Entry 6H3A (X-ray diffraction, 5.50 A resolution (low resolution: residue-level contacts below are approximate; hydrogen-bond / salt-bridge calls are withheld)); this record covers chains A and F of the 4 polymer chains in the assembly.

# Chain A (and F)
Protein: Transcription intermediary factor 1-beta
Source organism: Homo sapiens
Notes: EC 2.3.2.27; chain F of this document is another copy of the same molecule, construct and numbering; everything in this record applies to it too
UniProtKB: Q13263 (TIF1B_HUMAN); residues 53-434 here = UniProt positions 53-434
Chain sequence (382 residues; numbered 53 to 434; the number before each row is that of its first residue):
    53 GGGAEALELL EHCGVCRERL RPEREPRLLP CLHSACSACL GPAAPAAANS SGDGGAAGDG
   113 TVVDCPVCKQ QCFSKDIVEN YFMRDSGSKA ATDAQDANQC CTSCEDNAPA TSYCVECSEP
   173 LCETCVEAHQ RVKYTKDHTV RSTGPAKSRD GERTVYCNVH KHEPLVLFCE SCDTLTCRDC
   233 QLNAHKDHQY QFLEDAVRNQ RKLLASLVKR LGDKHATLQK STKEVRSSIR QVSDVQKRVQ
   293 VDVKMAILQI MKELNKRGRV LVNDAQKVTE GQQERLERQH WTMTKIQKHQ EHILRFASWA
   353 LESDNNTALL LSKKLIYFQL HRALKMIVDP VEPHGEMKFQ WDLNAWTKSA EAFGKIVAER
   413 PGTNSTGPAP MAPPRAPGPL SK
Unresolved in the structure: 53-58, 95-112, 138-203, 409-434 (chain F: 53-58, 95-112, 138-202, 410-434)
Swiss-Prot annotation at these positions:
  - zinc finger: Cys65 to Lys121 (RING-type), Asp148 to Thr195 (B box-type 1), Glu204 to Leu245 (B box-type 2)
  - region: Lys366 to Phe370 (Involved in binding PPP1CA)
  - binding site (Zn(2+)): Cys153, Cys156, Cys177, His181, Cys209, His212, Cys232, His237
  - modified residue: Ser138 (Phosphoserine), Lys266 (N6-acetyllysine), Lys304 (N6-acetyllysine), Lys340 (N6-acetyllysine), Lys377 (N6-acetyllysine), Ser417 (Phosphoserine)
  - cross-link (Glycyl lysine isopeptide (Lys-Gly)): Lys127 (interchain with G-Cter in SUMO2), Lys199 (interchain with G-Cter in SUMO2), Lys254 (interchain with G-Cter in SUMO2), Lys261 (interchain with G-Cter in SUMO2), Lys272 (interchain with G-Cter in SUMO2), Lys304 (interchain with G-Cter in SUMO2), Lys319 (interchain with G-Cter in SUMO2), Lys366 (interchain with G-Cter in SUMO2), Lys377 (interchain with G-Cter in SUMO1), Lys407 (interchain with G-Cter in SUMO2), Lys434 (interchain with G-Cter in SUMO2)
  - mutagenesis: Cys65 (C65A: Reduces nuclear localization activity of ZNF268; when associated with A-68), Cys68 (C68A: Reduces nuclear localization activity of ZNF268; when associated with A-65), Leu306 (L306P: Disrupts the interaction with ZNF350 and amost completely relieves the transcription repressive effect of sumoylated TRIM28), Lys366 (K366G: Greatly reduced interaction with PPP1CA), Ile368 (I368G: Increased interaction with PPP1CA. Greatly decreased phosphorylation on S-824), Phe370 (F370A: Some reduction in interaction with PPP1CA; F370G: Some reduction in interaction with PPP1CA)
Bound ions: Zn2+ site 1: Cys65, Cys68, Cys88, Cys91; Zn2+ site 2: Cys83, His85, Cys117; Zn2+ site 3: Cys209, Cys229; Zn2+ site 4: Cys221, Cys224, His237
What the authors report for this chain:
  - mutagenesis - L376A, I379A, V380A: unchanged binding to SWI/SNF-related matrix-associated actin-dependent regulator of chromatin subfamily A containing DEAD/H box 1

# Chain A / chain F interface
Contacting residue pairs (97; chain A residue first):
  Leu61(A) - Arg347(F)
  Leu62(A) - Phe348(F)
  Leu62(A) - Trp351(F)
  Glu63(A) - Trp351(F)
  Leu80(A) - Phe348(F)
  Pro82(A) - Tyr369(F)
  Cys83(A) - His344(F)
  Cys83(A) - His373(F)
  Leu84(A) - His344(F)
  Leu84(A) - Phe348(F)
  His85(A) - His344(F)
  Cys120(A) - His341(F)
  Gln123(A) - His373(F)
  Asp128(A) - Tyr369(F)
  Tyr133(A) - Leu362(F)
  Phe134(A) - Trp351(F)
  Phe134(A) - Leu362(F)
  Arg136(A) - Trp351(F)
  Arg205(A) - Asn358(F)
  Arg205(A) - Leu361(F)
  Val207(A) - Leu361(F)
  Leu256(A) - Gln371(F)
  Leu259(A) - Gln371(F)
  Leu263(A) - Arg374(F)
  His267(A) - Leu346(F)
  Leu270(A) - Gln339(F)
  Leu270(A) - Gln342(F)
  Ser273(A) - Met335(F)
  Thr274(A) - Gln339(F)
  Val277(A) - Met335(F)
  Ile281(A) - His332(F)
  Val284(A) - Gln325(F)
  Ser285(A) - Gln325(F)
  Val287(A) - Phe391(F)
  Val291(A) - Phe391(F)
  Val291(A) - Leu395(F)
  Gln292(A) - Gln318(F)
  Val295(A) - Val314(F)
  Val295(A) - Leu395(F)
  Ile302(A) - Ala402(F)
  Met303(A) - Met303(F)
  Met303(A) - Leu306(F)
  Leu306(A) - Met303(F)
  Leu306(A) - Gly406(F)
  Arg309(A) - Lys407(F)
  Leu313(A) - Lys407(F)
  Leu313(A) - Ile408(F)
  Thr321(A) - Gln288(F)
  Gln325(A) - Ser285(F)
  Leu328(A) - Val284(F)
  His332(A) - Val277(F)
  His332(A) - Arg278(F)
  His332(A) - Ile281(F)
  Met335(A) - Val277(F)
  Gln339(A) - His267(F)
  Gln339(A) - Leu270(F)
  Gln339(A) - Gln271(F)
  Gln339(A) - Thr274(F)
  His341(A) - Cys120(F)
  Gln342(A) - Leu270(F)
  Glu343(A) - His267(F)
  His344(A) - His85(F)
  Leu346(A) - His267(F)
  Phe348(A) - Leu62(F)
  Phe348(A) - Leu84(F)
  Trp351(A) - Leu62(F)
  Trp351(A) - Glu63(F)
  Leu353(A) - Val260(F)
  Thr359(A) - Arg136(F)
  Ala360(A) - Arg253(F)
  Leu361(A) - Glu204(F)
  Leu361(A) - Arg205(F)
  Leu362(A) - Tyr133(F)
  Leu362(A) - Phe134(F)
  Ser364(A) - Leu227(F)
  Leu367(A) - Asp225(F)
  Ile368(A) - Thr226(F)
  Tyr369(A) - Leu84(F)
  Tyr369(A) - Val130(F)
  Gln371(A) - Leu256(F)
  His373(A) - Cys83(F)
  His373(A) - Leu84(F)
  His373(A) - Gln123(F)
  Arg374(A) - Leu263(F)
  Lys377(A) - Leu263(F)
  Met378(A) - Lys266(F)
  Glu384(A) - Ser273(F)
  His386(A) - Ser280(F)
  Leu395(A) - Val295(F)
  Asn396(A) - Val409(F)
  Trp398(A) - Ile408(F)
  Trp398(A) - Val409(F)
  Ala402(A) - Ile302(F)
  Phe405(A) - Phe405(F)
  Gly406(A) - Leu306(F)
  Lys407(A) - Arg309(F)
  Ile408(A) - Trp398(F)
Also at the interface, not in a pair above, chain A (86 interface residues in all): Leu227, Lys266, Gln271, Gln288, Asp294, Ile299, Val314, Glu329, Arg347, Asp356, Lys365, Val380, Thr399
Also at the interface, not in a pair above, chain F (85 interface residues in all): Leu61, Pro82, Met135, Val207, Val249, Gln252, Leu259, Lys296, Asn307, Leu313, Thr321, Ile345, Ser355, Ser364, Phe370, Lys377, Met378, Asn396

# In short
86 residues of chain A face 85 of chain F across their interface. From UniProt: 8 Zn2+-binding residues and 6
mutagenesis sites on chain A. The paper reports that L376A, I379A and V380A of chain A leave binding to
SWI/SNF-related matrix-associated actin-dependent regulator of chromatin subfamily A containing DEAD/H box 1
unchanged.
Both chains are Transcription intermediary factor 1-beta (Homo sapiens). Entry 6H3A (Crystal structure of the
KAP1 RBCC domain in complex with the SMARCAD1 CUE1 domain) was determined by X-ray diffraction, deposited
together with 6QU1.
